PDB entry 7Q0B | electron microscopy, 3.00 A resolution | chains A and B of the 8 polymer chains in the assembly

== Chain A ==
Molecule: Glycogen [starch] synthase, muscle
Organism: Homo sapiens
Notes: EC 2.4.1.11
Reference sequence: P13807 (GYS1_HUMAN); numbering as in UniProt (aligned over 1-737)
Amino-acid sequence (737 residues; row label = number of the first residue in the row):
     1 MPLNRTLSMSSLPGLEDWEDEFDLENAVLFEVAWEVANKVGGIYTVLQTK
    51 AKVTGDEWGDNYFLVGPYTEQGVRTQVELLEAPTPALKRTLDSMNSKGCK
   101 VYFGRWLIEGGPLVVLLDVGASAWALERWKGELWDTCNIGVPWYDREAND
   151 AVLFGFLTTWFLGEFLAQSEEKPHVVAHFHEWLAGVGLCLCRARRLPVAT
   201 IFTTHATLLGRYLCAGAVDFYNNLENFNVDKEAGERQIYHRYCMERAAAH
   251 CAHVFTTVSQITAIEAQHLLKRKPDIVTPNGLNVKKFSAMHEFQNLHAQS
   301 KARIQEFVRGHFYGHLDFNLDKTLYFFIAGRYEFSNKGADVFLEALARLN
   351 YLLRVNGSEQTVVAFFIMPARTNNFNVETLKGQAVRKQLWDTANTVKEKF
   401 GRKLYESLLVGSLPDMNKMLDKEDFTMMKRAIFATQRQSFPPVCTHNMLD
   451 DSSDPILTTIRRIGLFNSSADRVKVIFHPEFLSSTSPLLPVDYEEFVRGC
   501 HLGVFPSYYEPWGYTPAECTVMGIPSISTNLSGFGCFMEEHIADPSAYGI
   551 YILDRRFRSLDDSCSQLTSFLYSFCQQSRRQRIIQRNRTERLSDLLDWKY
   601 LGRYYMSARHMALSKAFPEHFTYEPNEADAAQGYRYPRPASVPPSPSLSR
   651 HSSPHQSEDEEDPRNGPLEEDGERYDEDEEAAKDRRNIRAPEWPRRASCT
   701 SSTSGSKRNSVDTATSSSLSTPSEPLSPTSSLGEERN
Disordered / not traced: 1-12, 290-292, 630-636, 643-737
Curated features (UniProtKB/Swiss-Prot):
  - binding site (UDP): Lys39, Arg331, Thr515
  - binding site (UDP-alpha-D-glucose): His205, Arg211, Arg331, Glu510, Trp512, Gly513
  - binding site (alpha-D-glucose 6-phosphate): His291, Glu292, Gln294, His297, Lys301, His501, Arg582, Arg586
  - modified residue: Ser8 (Phosphoserine), Ser11 (Phosphoserine), Ser412 (Phosphoserine), Ser641 (Phosphoserine), Ser645 (Phosphoserine), Ser649 (Phosphoserine), Ser652 (Phosphoserine), Ser653 (Phosphoserine), Ser657 (Phosphoserine), Ser698 (Phosphoserine), Thr700 (Phosphothreonine), Ser710 (Phosphoserine), Thr721 (Phosphothreonine), Ser727 (Phosphoserine), Ser731 (Phosphoserine)
  - natural variant: Gly464 (G464S: In NIDDM)
From the paper describing this entry:
  - higher-order assembly contacts with a neighbouring Glycogen [starch] synthase, muscle; pairs are residue here / residue on that copy: Glu78-Lys429 (salt bridge), Leu107-Arg430 (hydrogen bond)
  - contacts within the chain: Cys137-Cys189, Cys189-Cys251

== Chain B ==
Molecule: Glycogen [starch] synthase, muscle
Organism: Homo sapiens
Notes: EC 2.4.1.11
Reference sequence: P13807 (GYS1_HUMAN); numbering as in UniProt (aligned over 1-737)
Amino-acid sequence (737 residues; each row starts with the number of its first residue):
     1 MPLNRTLSMSSLPGLEDWEDEFDLENAVLFEVAWEVANKVGGIYTVLQTK
    51 AKVTGDEWGDNYFLVGPYTEQGVRTQVELLEAPTPALKRTLDSMNSKGCK
   101 VYFGRWLIEGGPLVVLLDVGASAWALERWKGELWDTCNIGVPWYDREAND
   151 AVLFGFLTTWFLGEFLAQSEEKPHVVAHFHEWLAGVGLCLCRARRLPVAT
   201 IFTTHATLLGRYLCAGAVDFYNNLENFNVDKEAGERQIYHRYCMERAAAH
   251 CAHVFTTVSQITAIEAQHLLKRKPDIVTPNGLNVKKFSAMHEFQNLHAQS
   301 KARIQEFVRGHFYGHLDFNLDKTLYFFIAGRYEFSNKGADVFLEALARLN
   351 YLLRVNGSEQTVVAFFIMPARTNNFNVETLKGQAVRKQLWDTANTVKEKF
   401 GRKLYESLLVGSLPDMNKMLDKEDFTMMKRAIFATQRQSFPPVCTHNMLD
   451 DSSDPILTTIRRIGLFNSSADRVKVIFHPEFLSSTSPLLPVDYEEFVRGC
   501 HLGVFPSYYEPWGYTPAECTVMGIPSISTNLSGFGCFMEEHIADPSAYGI
   551 YILDRRFRSLDDSCSQLTSFLYSFCQQSRRQRIIQRNRTERLSDLLDWKY
   601 LGRYYMSARHMALSKAFPEHFTYEPNEADAAQGYRYPRPASVPPSPSLSR
   651 HSSPHQSEDEEDPRNGPLEEDGERYDEDEEAAKDRRNIRAPEWPRRASCT
   701 SSTSGSKRNSVDTATSSSLSTPSEPLSPTSSLGEERN
Disordered / not traced: 1-12, 290-292, 630-636, 646-737
Modified / non-standard residues: Ser641 (phosphoserine; SEP)
Curated features (UniProtKB/Swiss-Prot):
  - binding site (UDP): Lys39, Arg331, Thr515
  - binding site (UDP-alpha-D-glucose): His205, Arg211, Arg331, Glu510, Trp512, Gly513
  - binding site (alpha-D-glucose 6-phosphate): His291, Glu292, Gln294, His297, Lys301, His501, Arg582, Arg586
  - modified residue: Ser8 (Phosphoserine), Ser11 (Phosphoserine), Ser412 (Phosphoserine), Ser641 (Phosphoserine), Ser645 (Phosphoserine), Ser649 (Phosphoserine), Ser652 (Phosphoserine), Ser653 (Phosphoserine), Ser657 (Phosphoserine), Ser698 (Phosphoserine), Thr700 (Phosphothreonine), Ser710 (Phosphoserine), Thr721 (Phosphothreonine), Ser727 (Phosphoserine), Ser731 (Phosphoserine)
  - natural variant: Gly464 (G464S: In NIDDM)
From the paper describing this entry:
  - post-translational modification sites: Ser641
  - higher-order assembly contacts with a neighbouring Glycogen [starch] synthase, muscle: Pro637 to Ser645

== Chain A / chain B interface ==
Residue-residue contacts - 24 pairs, chain A then chain B:
  Arg74(A) - Phe433(B)
  Arg74(A) - Gln436(B)
  Thr75(A) - Phe433(B)
  Gln76(A) - Arg430(B)
  Val77(A) - Phe433(B)
  Glu78(A) - Lys429(B)  salt bridge
  Arg105(A) - Lys422(B)
  Leu107(A) - Thr426(B)
  Leu107(A) - Arg430(B)  hydrogen bond (backbone-side chain)
  Ile108(A) - Thr426(B)
  Gly110(A) - Lys422(B)
  Gly111(A) - Lys422(B)
  Lys422(A) - Arg105(B)
  Lys422(A) - Gly110(B)
  Lys422(A) - Gly111(B)
  Thr426(A) - Leu107(B)
  Thr426(A) - Ile108(B)
  Lys429(A) - Glu78(B)  salt bridge
  Arg430(A) - Gln76(B)
  Arg430(A) - Leu107(B)  hydrogen bond (side chain-backbone)
  Phe433(A) - Arg74(B)
  Phe433(A) - Thr75(B)
  Phe433(A) - Val77(B)
  Gln436(A) - Arg74(B)
Other interface residues (no listed pair), chain A (17 interface residues in all): Val73
Other interface residues (no listed pair), chain B (17 interface residues in all): Val73

== Overview ==
The chain A/chain B interface involves 17 residues from each chain, with 2 hydrogen bonds and 2 salt bridges.
Polar contacts include Glu78(A)-Lys429(B), Lys429(A)-Glu78(B) and Leu107(A)-Arg430(B). The paper reports a
modification site at Ser641(B); higher-order assembly contacts with a neighbouring Glycogen [starch] synthase,
muscle through Glu78(A), Leu107(A) and Pro637(B) among others.
Here chain A is Glycogen [starch] synthase, muscle and chain B is Glycogen [starch] synthase, muscle, both
from Homo sapiens. Entry 7Q0B (Human GYS1-GYG1 complex inhibited state) was determined by electron microscopy
together with 7Q0S, 7Q12 and 7Q13 from the same study.
